PDB entry 2KID | solution NMR | chains A and C

# Chain A
Name: Sortase
Organism: Staphylococcus aureus
UniProtKB: Q9S446 (Q9S446_STAAU); residues 60-206 here = UniProt positions 60-206
Sequence (148 residues; row label = number of the first residue in the row):
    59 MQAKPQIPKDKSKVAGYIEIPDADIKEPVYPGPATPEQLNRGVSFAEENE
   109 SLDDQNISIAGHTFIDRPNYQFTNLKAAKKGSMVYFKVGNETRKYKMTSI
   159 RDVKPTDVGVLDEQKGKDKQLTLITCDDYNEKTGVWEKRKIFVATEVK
Sequence notes: initiating methionine (59)
Ion coordination: Ca2+: E105, E108, D112, N114, E171
Reported in the primary citation:
  - catalytic residues: C184 (citing earlier work)
  - catalytic residues: H120 (proposed by the authors, not directly observed)
  - catalytic residues: R197
  - contacts within the chain: P163-R197, V161-R197
  - conformationally variable residues (loop rearrangement, order/disorder transition): T156 to V161, V166 to L169
  - Ca2+ coordination: E105, E108, E171
  - mutagenesis - V168A (5.5-fold), L169A (93-fold), E171A, R197A, R197K: decreased catalytic activity (citing earlier work)
  - mutagenesis - L97V (10-fold), A104G (27-34-fold), A118G (27-34-fold): decreased catalytic activity
  - mutagenesis - Q172A: unchanged catalytic activity (citing earlier work)

# Chain C
Name: (PHQ)LPA(B27) peptide
Sequence (5 residues; row label = number of the first residue in the row):
   701 XLPAT
Modified / non-standard residues: PHQ (benzyl chlorocarbonate) at position 701; T705 ((2r,3s) 3-amino-4-mercapto-2-butanol; B27)

# Chain A / chain C interface
Contacting residue pairs (23; chain A residue first):
  A92(A) - P703(C)
  A92(A) - A704(C)
  A104(A) - P703(C)
  A118(A) - A704(C)
  G119(A) - A704(C)
  H120(A) - A704(C)
  H120(A) - T705(C)
  K162(A) - L702(C)
  P163(A) - PHQ_701(C)
  P163(A) - L702(C)
  T164(A) - L702(C)
  D165(A) - L702(C)
  V166(A) - PHQ_701(C)
  V166(A) - L702(C)
  V168(A) - L702(C)
  I182(A) - A704(C)
  C184(A) - A704(C)
  C184(A) - T705(C)  covalent bond
  W194(A) - T705(C)
  R197(A) - L702(C)
  R197(A) - P703(C)
  R197(A) - A704(C)
  R197(A) - T705(C)
Interface residues without a listed pair, chain A (17 interface residues in all): L97, L169
The authors on this interface:
  - pairs named by the authors: A92(A)-P703(C), L97(A)-A704(C), A104(A)-P703(C), A118(A)-P703(C), T164(A)-L702(C), V166(A)-L702(C), V168(A)-L702(C), L169(A)-P703(C), I182(A)-P703(C), R197(A)-L702(C), R197(A)-P703(C)
  - interface residues, chain A: A92(A), L97(A), A104(A), A118(A), T164(A), V166(A), V168(A), L169(A), I182(A), C184(A), W194(A), R197(A)

# Overview
17 residues of chain A and 5 residues of chain C are in contact; the contacts include 1 covalent bond. The
paper describes contacts between A92(A) and P703(C), L97(A) and A704(C) and A104(A) and P703(C) among others.
The paper reports catalytic residues C184(A), H120(A) and R197(A); V168A, L169A and E171A of chain A, among
others, reduce catalytic activity; 9 substitutions were tested in all.
Chain A is Sortase (Staphylococcus aureus) and chain C is (PHQ)LPA(B27) peptide; the structure, Solution
Structure of the S. Aureus Sortase A-substrate Complex, was determined by solution NMR.
